8F7X - chains B and E of the 6 polymer chains in the assembly; structure by electron microscopy, 3.28 A resolution.

# Chain B
Protein: Guanine nucleotide-binding protein G(I)/G(S)/G(T) subunit beta-1
Organism: Rattus norvegicus
Reference sequence: P54311 (GBB1_RAT); numbering as in UniProt (aligned over 2-340)
Chain sequence (353 residues; numbered -12 to 340; the number before each row is that of its first residue; numbers below 1 keep their minus sign (Met-12 is residue -12)):
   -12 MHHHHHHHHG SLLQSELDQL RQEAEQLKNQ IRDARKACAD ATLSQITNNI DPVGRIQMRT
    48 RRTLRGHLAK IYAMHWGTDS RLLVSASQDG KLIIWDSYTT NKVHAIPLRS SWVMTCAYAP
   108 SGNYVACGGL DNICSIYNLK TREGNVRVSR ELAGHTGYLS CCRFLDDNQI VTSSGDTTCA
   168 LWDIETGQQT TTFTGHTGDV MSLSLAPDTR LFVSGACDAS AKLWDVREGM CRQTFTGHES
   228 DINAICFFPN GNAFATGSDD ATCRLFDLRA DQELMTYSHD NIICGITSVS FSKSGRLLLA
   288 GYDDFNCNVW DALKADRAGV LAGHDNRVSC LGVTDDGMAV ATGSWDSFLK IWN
Unresolved in the structure: -12 to 5
Construct notes: expression tag (-12 to 1)
UniProt features mapped onto this chain:
  - modified residue: Ser2 (N-acetylserine), His266 (Phosphohistidine)

# Chain E
Protein: scFv16
Organism: synthetic construct
Notes: antibody fragment or engineered binder
Chain sequence (248 residues; row label = number of the first residue in the row):
     1 MVQLVESGGG LVQPGGSRKL SCSASGFAFS SFGMHWVRQA PEKGLEWVAY ISSGSGTIYY
    61 ADTVKGRFTI SRDDPKNTLF LQMTSLRSED TAMYYCVRSI YYYGSSPFDF WGQGTTLTVS
   121 AGGGGSGGGG SGGGGSADIV MTQATSSVPV TPGESVSISC RSSKSLLHSN GNTYLYWFLQ
   181 RPGQSPQLLI YRMSNLASGV PDRFSGSGSG TAFTLTISRL EAEDVGVYYC MQHLEYPLTF
   241 GAGTKLEL
Unresolved in the structure: 1, 122-134
Cystine bridges: Cys22-Cys96, Cys160-Cys230

# Interface between chain B and chain E
Contacting residue pairs (10):
  Asp66(B) with Tyr103(E)
  Arg68(B) with Tyr103(E)
  Val90(B) with Tyr102(E), hydrophobic
  His91(B) with Tyr102(E)
  Arg129(B) with Arg98(E)
  Glu130(B) with Gly26(E); Phe27(E); Ala28(E); Phe32(E)
  Gly131(B) with Phe32(E)
Other interface residues (no listed pair), chain B (9 interface residues in all): Leu69, Asp83
Other interface residues (no listed pair), chain E (8 interface residues in all): Val2

# Summary
Chain B and chain E form an interface of 9 and 8 residues respectively.
Chain B is Guanine nucleotide-binding protein G(I)/G(S)/G(T) subunit beta-1 (Rattus norvegicus) and chain E is
scFv16 (synthetic construct); the structure, Gi bound nociceptin receptor in complex with nociceptin peptide,
was determined by electron microscopy (same publication as 8F7Q, 8F7R, 8F7S and 8F7W).
